PDB entry 7DUU | X-ray diffraction, 2.51 A resolution | chains A and B of the 4 polymer chains in the assembly

# Chain A
Name: MHC class I antigen
Source organism: Homo sapiens
UniProt: F6IQA6 (F6IQA6_HUMAN); residues 2-274 here correspond to UniProt positions 26-298 (UniProt number = residue number + 24)
Chain sequence (273 residues; numbered 2 to 274; the number before each row is that of its first residue):
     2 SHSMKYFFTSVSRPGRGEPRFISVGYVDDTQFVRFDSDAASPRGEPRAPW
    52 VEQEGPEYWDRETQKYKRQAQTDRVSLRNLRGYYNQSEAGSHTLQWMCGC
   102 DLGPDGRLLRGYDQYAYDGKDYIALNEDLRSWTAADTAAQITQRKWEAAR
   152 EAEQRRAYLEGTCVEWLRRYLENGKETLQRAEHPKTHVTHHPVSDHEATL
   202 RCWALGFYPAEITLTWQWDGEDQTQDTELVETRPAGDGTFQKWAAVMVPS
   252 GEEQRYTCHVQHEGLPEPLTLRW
Cystine bridges: C101-C164, C203-C259

# Chain B
Name: Beta-2-microglobulin
Source organism: Homo sapiens
UniProt: P61769 (B2MG_HUMAN); residues 1-99 here correspond to UniProt positions 21-119 (UniProt number = residue number + 20)
Chain sequence (100 residues; each row starts with the number of its first residue; numbering starts at 0):
     0 MIQRTPKIQVYSRHPAENGKSNFLNCYVSGFHPSDIEVDLLKNGERIEKV
    50 EHSDLSFSKDWSFYLLYYTEFTPTEKDEYACRVNHVTLSQPKIVKWDRDM
Construct notes: initiating methionine (0)
UniProt features mapped onto this chain:
  - modified residue: Q2 (Pyrrolidone carboxylic acid)
  - glycosylation: I1 (N-linked (Glc) (glycation) isoleucine), K19 (N-linked (Glc) (glycation) lysine), K41 (N-linked (Glc) (glycation) lysine), K48 (N-linked (Glc) (glycation) lysine), K58 (N-linked (Glc) (glycation) lysine), K91 (N-linked (Glc) (glycation) lysine), K94 (N-linked (Glc) (glycation) lysine)
Cystine bridges: C25-C80

# Chain A / chain B interface
Pairs across the interface (51):
  F8(A) - S55(B)
  F8(A) - F56(B)
  F9(A) - F56(B)
  T10(A) - F56(B)
  T10(A) - F62(B)
  V12(A) - S33(B)
  V25(A) - D53(B)
  V25(A) - L54(B)
  V25(A) - S55(B)
  Y27(A) - S55(B)
  Y27(A) - Y63(B)  hydrogen bond
  Q32(A) - D53(B)  hydrogen bond
  R35(A) - D53(B)  salt bridge
  R48(A) - D53(B)  salt bridge
  Q96(A) - H31(B)  hydrogen bond
  Q96(A) - F56(B)
  Q96(A) - W60(B)  hydrogen bond (side chain-backbone)
  Q96(A) - F62(B)
  W97(A) - F56(B)
  M98(A) - F56(B)  hydrophobic
  Q115(A) - W60(B)
  Y116(A) - W60(B)
  A117(A) - W60(B)  hydrophobic
  D119(A) - M0(B)  hydrogen bond (backbone-backbone)
  D119(A) - I1(B)  hydrogen bond (backbone-backbone)
  G120(A) - H31(B)
  K121(A) - M0(B)
  K121(A) - I1(B)
  D122(A) - W60(B)  hydrogen bond
  H192(A) - D98(B)  salt bridge
  R202(A) - D98(B)  hydrogen bond (side chain-backbone)
  W204(A) - D98(B)
  W204(A) - M99(B)
  L206(A) - P14(B)  hydrophobic
  V231(A) - Q8(B)
  E232(A) - K6(B)  salt bridge
  E232(A) - Q8(B)  hydrogen bond (backbone-side chain)
  R234(A) - Q8(B)  hydrogen bond
  R234(A) - Y10(B)
  R234(A) - M99(B)  hydrogen bond (side chain-backbone)
  P235(A) - Y10(B)  hydrogen bond (backbone-side chain)
  P235(A) - Y26(B)
  A236(A) - R12(B)  hydrogen bond (backbone-side chain)
  A236(A) - N24(B)  hydrogen bond (backbone-side chain)
  G237(A) - R12(B)
  G237(A) - L65(B)
  D238(A) - R12(B)
  Q242(A) - Y10(B)
  Q242(A) - S11(B)  hydrogen bond (side chain-backbone)
  Q242(A) - R12(B)  hydrogen bond (side chain-backbone)
  W244(A) - M99(B)
Also at the interface, not in a pair above, chain A (35 interface residues in all): I23, T94, T233
Also at the interface, not in a pair above, chain B (23 interface residues in all): H13

# Summary
35 residues of chain A face 23 of chain B across their interface; the contacts include 16 hydrogen bonds and 4
salt bridges. Among the polar pairs are R35(A)-D53(B), R48(A)-D53(B) and H192(A)-D98(B).
Chain A is MHC class I antigen and chain B is Beta-2-microglobulin, both from Homo sapiens; the structure,
Crystal structure of HLA molecule with an KIR receptor, was determined by X-ray diffraction.
